6Y0A - chains A and B; structure by X-ray diffraction, 2.19 A resolution.

== Chain A ==
Name: Cyclin-dependent kinase 8
From: Homo sapiens
Notes: EC 2.7.11.22, 2.7.11.23
UniProtKB: P49336 (CDK8_HUMAN); residue numbers follow UniProt; this construct covers 1-403
Chain sequence (406 residues; numbered -2 to 403; the number before each row is that of its first residue; numbers below 1 keep their minus sign (Asp-2 is residue -2)):
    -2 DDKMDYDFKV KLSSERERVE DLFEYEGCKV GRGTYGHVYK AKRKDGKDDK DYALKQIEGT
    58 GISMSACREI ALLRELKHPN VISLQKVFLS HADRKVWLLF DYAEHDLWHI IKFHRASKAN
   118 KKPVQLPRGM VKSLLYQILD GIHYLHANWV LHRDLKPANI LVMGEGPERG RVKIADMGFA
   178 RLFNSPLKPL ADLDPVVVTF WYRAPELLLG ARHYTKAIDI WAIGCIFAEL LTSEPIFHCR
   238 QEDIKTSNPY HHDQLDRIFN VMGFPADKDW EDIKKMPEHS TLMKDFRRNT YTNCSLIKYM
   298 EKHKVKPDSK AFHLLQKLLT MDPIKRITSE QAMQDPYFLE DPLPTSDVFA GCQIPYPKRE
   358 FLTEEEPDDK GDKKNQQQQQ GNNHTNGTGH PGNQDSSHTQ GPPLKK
Disordered / not traced: 31-33, 119-121, 187-195, 239-242, 363-403
Differences from the reference sequence: expression tag (-2 to 0)
Residues lining bound ligands: JRE (6-[5-chloranyl-4-[(1S)-1-oxidanylethyl]pyridin-3-yl]-3,4-dihydro-2H-1,8-naphthyridine-1-carboxamide): Val27, Gly28, Val35, Ala50, Ile79, Phe97, Asp98, Tyr99, Ala100, Asp103, His106, Ala155, Leu158, Ala172, Asp173, Arg356

== Chain B ==
Name: Cyclin-C
From: Homo sapiens
UniProtKB: P24863 (CCNC_HUMAN); residues 1-280 here = UniProt positions 1-280
Chain sequence (283 residues; each row starts with the number of its first residue; numbers below 1 keep their minus sign (Asp-2 is residue -2)):
    -2 DKAMAGNFWQ SSHYLQWILD KQDLLKERQK DLKFLSEEEY WKLQIFFTNV IQALGEHLKL
    58 RQQVIATATV YFKRFYARYS LKSIDPVLMA PTCVFLASKV EEFGVVSNTR LIAAATSVLK
   118 TRFSYAFPKE FPYRMNHILE CEFYLLELMD CCLIVYHPYR PLLQYVQDMG QEDMLLPLAW
   178 RIVNDTYRTD LCLLYPPFMI ALACLHVACV VQQKDARQWF AELSVDMEKI LEIIRVILKL
   238 YEQWKNFDER KEMATILSKM PKPKPPPNSE GEQGPNGSQN SSY
Disordered / not traced: 265-280
Differences from the reference sequence: expression tag (-2 to 0)
UniProt features mapped onto this chain:
  - modified residue: Ser275 (Phosphoserine)

== Chain A / chain B interface ==
Residue-residue contacts - 83 pairs, chain A then chain B:
  Asp-2(A) - His134(B)  salt bridge
  Asp-2(A) - Glu137(B)  hydrogen bond (backbone-side chain)
  Asp-1(A) - Pro263(B)
  Lys0(A) - Tyr130(B)
  Lys0(A) - Pro260(B)
  Met1(A) - Ser80(B)
  Met1(A) - Ile81(B)  hydrophobic
  Met1(A) - Glu137(B)
  Met1(A) - Tyr141(B)  hydrophobic
  Met1(A) - Pro260(B)
  Met1(A) - Lys261(B)
  Asp2(A) - Lys79(B)
  Asp2(A) - Ser80(B)  hydrogen bond (backbone-backbone)
  Asp2(A) - Pro260(B)
  Asp2(A) - Lys261(B)  hydrogen bond (side chain-backbone)
  Tyr3(A) - Lys261(B)  hydrogen bond (backbone-backbone)
  Tyr3(A) - Pro262(B)
  Tyr3(A) - Pro263(B)  hydrophobic
  Tyr3(A) - Pro264(B)
  Asp4(A) - Lys261(B)  salt bridge
  Phe5(A) - Phe72(B)  hydrophobic
  Phe5(A) - Tyr76(B)  hydrophobic
  Phe5(A) - Ser80(B)
  Phe5(A) - Ile81(B)  hydrophobic
  Phe5(A) - Tyr141(B)  hydrophobic
  Lys6(A) - Glu137(B)  salt bridge
  Lys6(A) - Tyr141(B)
  Leu9(A) - Tyr76(B)
  Leu9(A) - Tyr141(B)  hydrophobic
  Arg13(A) - Glu144(B)  salt bridge
  Ile59(A) - Lys96(B)  hydrogen bond (backbone-side chain)
  Ile59(A) - Glu139(B)
  Ile59(A) - Phe140(B)  hydrophobic
  Ile59(A) - Leu143(B)  hydrophobic
  Met61(A) - Lys96(B)
  Met61(A) - Glu98(B)
  Met61(A) - Glu99(B)
  Cys64(A) - Leu93(B)
  Cys64(A) - Lys96(B)
  Cys64(A) - Val97(B)  hydrophobic
  Cys64(A) - Leu150(B)
  Arg65(A) - Asp-2(B)  salt bridge
  Arg65(A) - Lys96(B)
  Arg65(A) - Val97(B)  hydrogen bond (side chain-backbone)
  Arg65(A) - Glu99(B)  salt bridge
  Ile67(A) - Cys148(B)  hydrophobic
  Ala68(A) - Leu150(B)  hydrophobic
  Ala68(A) - Ile151(B)
  Leu69(A) - Met1(B)  hydrophobic
  Arg71(A) - Ser9(B)
  Arg71(A) - Gln13(B)  hydrogen bond
  Arg71(A) - Asp147(B)  salt bridge
  Arg71(A) - Cys148(B)
  Arg71(A) - Cys149(B)  hydrogen bond
  Glu72(A) - Met1(B)
  Glu72(A) - Ser8(B)
  Glu72(A) - Ser9(B)  hydrogen bond
  Glu72(A) - Ile151(B)
  Leu73(A) - Met1(B)  hydrophobic
  Val84(A) - Cys148(B)  hydrophobic
  Leu86(A) - Phe140(B)
  Leu86(A) - Glu144(B)
  Ser87(A) - Phe140(B)
  His88(A) - Phe140(B)
  Arg91(A) - Leu136(B)
  Arg91(A) - Phe140(B)
  Asn145(A) - Lys-1(B)
  Asn145(A) - Ala0(B)
  Asn145(A) - Met1(B)  hydrogen bond (backbone-backbone)
  Asn145(A) - Asn4(B)
  Trp146(A) - Lys-1(B)
  Trp146(A) - Ala0(B)
  Val147(A) - Met1(B)  hydrophobic
  Arg150(A) - Glu99(B)  salt bridge
  Phe176(A) - Glu99(B)
  Ala177(A) - Glu99(B)
  Arg178(A) - Glu99(B)  hydrogen bond (backbone-side chain)
  Leu179(A) - Glu99(B)
  Phe180(A) - Glu99(B)  hydrogen bond (backbone-backbone)
  Phe180(A) - Phe100(B)
  Phe180(A) - Gly101(B)
  Asn181(A) - Glu99(B)
  Asn181(A) - Phe100(B)
Other interface residues (no listed pair), chain A (39 interface residues in all): Gly58, Lys92, Val93
Other interface residues (no listed pair), chain B (44 interface residues in all): Ala2, Leu85, Val102, Pro129, Cys138

== Summary ==
Chain A and chain B form an interface of 39 and 44 residues respectively; the contacts include 12 hydrogen
bonds and 8 salt bridges. Polar contacts include Asp-2(A)-His134(B), Asp4(A)-Lys261(B) and Lys6(A)-Glu137(B).
Chain A binds compound JRE.
Chain A is Cyclin-dependent kinase 8 and chain B is Cyclin-C, both from Homo sapiens; the structure, CRYSTAL
STRUCTURE OF CDK8-CycC IN COMPLEX WITH BI00690300, was determined by X-ray diffraction.
